PDB entry 3BTS | X-ray diffraction, 2.70 A resolution | chains A and E of the 4 polymer chains in the assembly

# Chain A
Name: Galactose/lactose metabolism regulatory protein GAL80
Source organism: Saccharomyces cerevisiae
UniProtKB: P04387 (GAL80_YEAST); numbering as in UniProt (aligned over 1-435)
Sequence (438 residues; each row starts with the number of its first residue; numbers below 1 keep their minus sign (Gly-2 is residue -2)):
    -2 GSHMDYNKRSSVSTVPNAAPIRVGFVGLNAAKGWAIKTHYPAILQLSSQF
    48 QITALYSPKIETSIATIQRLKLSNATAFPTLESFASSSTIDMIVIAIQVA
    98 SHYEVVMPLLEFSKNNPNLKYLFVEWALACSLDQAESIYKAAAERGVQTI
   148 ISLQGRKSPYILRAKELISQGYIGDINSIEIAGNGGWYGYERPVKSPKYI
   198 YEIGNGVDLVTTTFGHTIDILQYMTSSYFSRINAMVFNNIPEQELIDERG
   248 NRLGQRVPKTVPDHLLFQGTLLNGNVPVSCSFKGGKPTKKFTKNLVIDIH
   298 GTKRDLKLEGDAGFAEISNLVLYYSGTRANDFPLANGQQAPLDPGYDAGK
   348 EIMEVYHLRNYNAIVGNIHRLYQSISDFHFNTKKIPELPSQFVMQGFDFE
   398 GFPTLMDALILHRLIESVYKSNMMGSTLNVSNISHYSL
Not modelled in the structure: -2 to 13, 284-289, 309-311, 323-345, 380-385
Differences from the reference sequence: expression tag (-2 to 0); engineered mutation Arg301 (Gly in P04387)
Small-molecule neighbours: NAD (nicotinamide-adenine-dinucleotide): Val23, Gly24, Asn26, Lys29, Gly30, Trp31, Tyr53, Ser54, Pro55, Ala93, Ile94, Gln95, Val96, Ser98, His99, Val102, Glu122, Trp123, Ala124, Ser149, Gln151, Tyr196, His213
UniProt features mapped onto this chain:
  - modified residue: Met1 (N-acetylmethionine)
From the paper describing this entry:
  - binding site for NAD: Trp31, Glu122
  - binding site for NAD: His99 (proposed by the authors, not directly observed)
  - self-association interface (contacts with another copy of this molecule): Asn230
  - mutagenesis - N230R: decreased binding to Gal4p-AD
  - mutagenesis - H36F (Kd 2.5 mM): decreased binding to NADP
  - mutagenesis - K29E, W31A, H36F, E122A: increased signaling in response to induction with galactose
  - mutagenesis - H99A: unchanged signaling
  - binding site for NAD: Asn26, Lys29 (from molecular simulation)

# Chain E
Name: Regulatory protein GAL4
Notes: fragment: S. cerevisiae Gal4p peptide
UniProtKB: P04386 (GAL4_YEAST); residues 500-520 here correspond to UniProt positions 854-874 (UniProt number = residue number + 354)
Sequence (21 residues; numbered 500 to 520; the number before each row is that of its first residue):
   500 GMFNTTTMDDVYNYLFDDEDT
Not modelled in the structure: 500, 510-520
Small-molecule neighbours: NAD (nicotinamide-adenine-dinucleotide): Thr506, Met507, Asp509
UniProt features mapped onto this chain:
  - motif: Asp508 to Asp516 (9aaTAD)

# How chain A and chain E interact
Contacting residue pairs - 13 pairs, chain A then chain E:
  Gly30(A) - Thr506(E)
  Trp31(A) - Thr506(E)
  Trp31(A) - Met507(E)  hydrophobic
  Lys34(A) - Thr506(E)
  Trp184(A) - Asn503(E)  hydrogen bond (side chain-backbone)
  Pro190(A) - Asn503(E)
  Pro190(A) - Thr504(E)
  Lys192(A) - Thr504(E)
  Ser193(A) - Thr504(E)
  Ile197(A) - Asp508(E)
  Val204(A) - Asp509(E)
  Asp244(A) - Phe502(E)
  Glu245(A) - Phe502(E)
Interface residues without a listed pair, chain A (13 interface residues in all): Thr209, Gly247

# In short
13 residues of chain A and 7 residues of chain E are in contact, with 1 hydrogen bond. The hydrogen-bonded
pair is Trp184(A)-Asn503(E). The paper reports a binding site for NAD at Trp31(A), Glu122(A) and His99(A)
among others; K29E, W31A and H36F of chain A, among others, increase signaling in response to induction with
galactose; 6 substitutions were tested in all.
Here chain A is Galactose/lactose metabolism regulatory protein GAL80 (Saccharomyces cerevisiae) and chain E
is Regulatory protein GAL4. Entry 3BTS (Crystal structure of a ternary complex of the transcriptional
repressor Gal80p (Gal80S0 [G301R]) and the acidic ...) was determined by X-ray diffraction together with 3BTU
and 3BTV from the same study.
